PDB entry 4D7D | X-ray diffraction, 2.76 A resolution | chain A

[Chain A]
Molecule: Cytochrome P450 3A4
Source organism: Homo sapiens
Notes: EC 1.14.13.157, 1.14.13.32, 1.14.13.67, 1.14.13.97; fragment: catalytic domain
UniProt: P08684 (CP3A4_HUMAN); numbering as in UniProt (aligned over 23-503)
Sequence (487 residues; each row starts with the number of its first residue):
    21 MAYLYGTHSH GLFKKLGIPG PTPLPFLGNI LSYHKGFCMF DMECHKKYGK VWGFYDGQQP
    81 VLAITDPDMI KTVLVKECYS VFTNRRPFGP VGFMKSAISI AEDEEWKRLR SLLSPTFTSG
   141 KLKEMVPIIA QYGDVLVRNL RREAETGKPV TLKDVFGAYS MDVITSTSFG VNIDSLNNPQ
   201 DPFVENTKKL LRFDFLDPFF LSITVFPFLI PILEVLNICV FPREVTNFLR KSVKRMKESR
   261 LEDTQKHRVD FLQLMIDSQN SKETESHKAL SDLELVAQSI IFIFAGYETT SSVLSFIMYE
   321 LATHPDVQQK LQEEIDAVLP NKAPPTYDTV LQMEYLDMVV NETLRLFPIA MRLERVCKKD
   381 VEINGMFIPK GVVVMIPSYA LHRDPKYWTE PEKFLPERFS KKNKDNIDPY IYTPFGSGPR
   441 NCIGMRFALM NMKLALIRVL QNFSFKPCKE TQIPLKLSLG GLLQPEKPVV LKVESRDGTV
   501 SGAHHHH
Not modelled in the structure: 21-28, 265-266, 281-288, 498-507
Sequence notes: expression tag (21-22, 504-507)
Metal / ion sites: heme Fe: Cys442 (together with PKT)
Ligand contacts:
  - heme (HEM): Arg105, Ile118, Ser119, Trp126, Arg130, Phe137, Ile301, Phe302, Ala305, Gly306, Thr309, Thr310, Val313, Leu364, Ile369, Ala370, Leu373, Arg375, Pro434, Phe435, Gly436, Ser437, Arg440, Asn441, Cys442, Ile443, Gly444, Phe447, Ala448, Met452
  - PKT (tert-butyl [(2S)-1-(1H-indol-3-yl)-3-({3-oxo-3-[(pyridin-3-ylmethyl)amino]propyl}sulfanyl)propan-2-yl]carbamate): Arg105, Phe108, Met114, Ser119, Ile120, Leu210, Leu211, Ile301, Phe304, Ala305, Glu308, Thr309, Ile369, Ala370, Arg372, Cys442, Leu482
Reported in the primary citation:
  - binding site for PKT: Arg105, Ala370
  - conformationally variable residues (helix shift): Phe304

[Overview]
Chain A binds heme and compound PKT. From the paper: a binding site for PKT at Arg105 and Ala370;
conformational variability at Phe304.
Chain A is Cytochrome P450 3A4 (Homo sapiens); the structure, Cytochrome P450 3A4 bound to an inhibitor, was
determined by X-ray diffraction together with 4D6Z, 4D75 and 4D78 from the same study.
